Entry 3P26 (X-ray diffraction, 2.50 A resolution); this record covers chain A.

Chain A:
Molecule: Elongation factor 1 alpha-like protein
Organism: Saccharomyces cerevisiae
Reference sequence: P32769 (HBS1_YEAST); residues 135-611 here = UniProt positions 135-611
Chain sequence (483 residues; each row starts with the number of its first residue):
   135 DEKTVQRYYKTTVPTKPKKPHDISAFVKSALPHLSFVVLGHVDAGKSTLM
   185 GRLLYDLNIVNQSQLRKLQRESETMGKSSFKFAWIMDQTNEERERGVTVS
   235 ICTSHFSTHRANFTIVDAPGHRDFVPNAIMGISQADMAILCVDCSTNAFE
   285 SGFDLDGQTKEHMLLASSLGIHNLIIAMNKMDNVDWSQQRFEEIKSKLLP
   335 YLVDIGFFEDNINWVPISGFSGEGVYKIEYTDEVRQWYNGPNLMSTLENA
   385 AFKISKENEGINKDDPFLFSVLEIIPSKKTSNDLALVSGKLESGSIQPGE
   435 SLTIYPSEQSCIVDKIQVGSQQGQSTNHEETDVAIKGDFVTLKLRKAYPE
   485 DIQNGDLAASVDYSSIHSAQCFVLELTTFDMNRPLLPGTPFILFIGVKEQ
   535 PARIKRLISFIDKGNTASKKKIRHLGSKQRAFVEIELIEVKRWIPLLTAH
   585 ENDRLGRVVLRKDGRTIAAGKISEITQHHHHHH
Disordered / not traced: 135-138, 205-228, 281-286, 411-413, 457-461, 612-617
Sequence notes: expression tag (612-617)
UniProt features mapped onto this chain:
  - region: Gly-174 to Ser-181 (G1), Gly-230 to Ser-234 (G2), Asp-251 to Gly-254 (G3), Asn-313 to Asp-316 (G4), Ser-352 to Phe-354 (G5)
  - binding site (GTP): Gly-174 to Ser-181, Asn-313 to Asp-316, Ser-352 to Phe-354
  - mutagenesis: Val-176 (V176G: Loss of function. Abolished GTP-binding and ability to trigger the No-Go Decay (NGD) pathway and promote degradation of non-functional rRNAs), Lys-180 (K180A: Abolished GTP-binding and ability to trigger the No-Go Decay (NGD) pathway and promote degradation of non-functional rRNAs), His-255 (H255E: Loss of function. Abolished GTP-binding and ability to trigger the No-Go Decay (NGD) pathway and promote degradation of non-functional rRNAs), Arg-517 (R517E: Abolished ability to trigger the No-Go Decay (NGD) pathway, without affecting the ability to promote degradation of non-functional rRNAs), Leu-520 (L520R: Abolished ability to trigger the No-Go Decay (NGD) pathway, without affecting the ability to promote degradation of non-functional rRNAs), Arg-557 to His-558 (Abolished ability to trigger the No-Go Decay (NGD) pathway, without affecting the ability to promote degradation of non-functional rRNAs)
What the authors report for this chain:
  - conformationally variable residues (order/disorder transition): Glu-205 to Glu-228
  - mutagenesis - L520R: decreased growth
  - mutagenesis - V176G, K180A, H255E: abolished binding to guanine nucleotides
  - mutagenesis - V176G (Tm change 8.8 degC): decreased stability
  - mutagenesis - V176G, K180A, H255E: decreased growth in response to rps28AAhbsIA strain

Summary:
From UniProt: 15 GTP-binding residues and 7 mutagenesis sites. From the paper: V176G, K180A and H255E abolish
binding to guanine nucleotides; conformational variability at Glu-205.
Chain A is Elongation factor 1 alpha-like protein (Saccharomyces cerevisiae); the structure, Crystal structure
of S. cerevisiae Hbs1 protein (apo-form), a translational GTPase involved in RNA quality control ..., was
determined by X-ray diffraction, deposited together with 3P27.
